5NM5 - chains A and B of the 3 polymer chains in the assembly; structure by X-ray diffraction, 2.05 A resolution.

== Chain A ==
Protein: Tubulin alpha-1B chain
Source organism: Bos taurus
UniProt: P81947 (TBA1B_BOVIN); residues 1-451 here = UniProt positions 1-451
Chain sequence (451 residues; each row starts with the number of its first residue):
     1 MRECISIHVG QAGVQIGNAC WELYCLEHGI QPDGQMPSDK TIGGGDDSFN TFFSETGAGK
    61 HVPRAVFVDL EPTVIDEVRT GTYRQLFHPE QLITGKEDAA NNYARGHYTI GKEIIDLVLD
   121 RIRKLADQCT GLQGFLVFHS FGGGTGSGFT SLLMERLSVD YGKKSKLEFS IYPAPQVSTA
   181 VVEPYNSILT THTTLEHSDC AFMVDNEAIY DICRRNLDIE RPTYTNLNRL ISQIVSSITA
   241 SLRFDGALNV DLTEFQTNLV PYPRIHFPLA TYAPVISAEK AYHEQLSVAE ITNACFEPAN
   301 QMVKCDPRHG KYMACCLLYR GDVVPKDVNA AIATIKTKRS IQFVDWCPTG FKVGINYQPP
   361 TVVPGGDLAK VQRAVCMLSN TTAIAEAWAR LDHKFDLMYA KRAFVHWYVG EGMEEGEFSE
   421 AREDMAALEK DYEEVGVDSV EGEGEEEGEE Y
Disordered / not traced: 39-46, 281-282, 338-340, 436-451
Ligand contacts:
  - GTP (guanosine-5'-triphosphate): V9, G10, Q11, A12, Q15, I16, D69, D98, A99, A100, N101, S140, G142, G143, G144, T145, G146, I171, P173, V177, S178, T179, E183, N206, Y224, L227, N228, I231
  - colchicine (LOC; N-[(7S)-1,2,3,10-tetramethoxy-9-oxo-6,7-dihydro-5H-benzo[d]heptalen-7-yl]ethanamide): S178, T179, A180, V181

== Chain B ==
Protein: Tubulin beta-2B chain
Source organism: Bos taurus
UniProt: Q6B856 (TBB2B_BOVIN); the author numbering skips numbers that UniProt does not, so the offset changes along the chain: 1-42 = UniProt 1-42; 45-360 = UniProt 43-358; 369-455 = UniProt 359-445
Chain sequence (445 residues; row label = number of the first residue in the row; note: 10 numbers in that range are skipped by the numbering (no residue carries them; nothing is unmodelled there)):
     1 MREIVHIQAG QCGNQIGAKF WEVISDEHGI DPTGSYHGDS DL
    45 QLERINVYYN EATGNKYVPR AILVDLEPGT MDSVRSGPFG QIFRPDNFVF GQSGAGNNWA
   105 KGHYTEGAEL VDSVLDVVRK ESESCDCLQG FQLTHSLGGG TGSGMGTLLI SKIREEYPDR
   165 IMNTFSVMPS PKVSDTVVEP YNATLSVHQL VENTDETYCI DNEALYDICF RTLKLTTPTY
   225 GDLNHLVSAT MSGVTTCLRF PGQLNADLRK LAVNMVPFPR LHFFMPGFAP LTSRGSQQYR
   285 ALTVPELTQQ MFDSKNMMAA CDPRHGRYLT VAAIFRGRMS MKEVDEQMLN VQNKNSSYFV
   345 EWIPNNVKTA VCDIPP
   369 RGLKMSATFI GNSTAIQELF KRISEQFTAM FRRKAFLHWY TGEGMDEMEF TEAESNMNDL
   429 VSEYQQYQDA TADEQGEFEE EEGEDEA
Disordered / not traced: 1, 56-60, 278-285, 442-455
Ligand contacts:
  - GDP (guanosine-5'-diphosphate): A9, G10, Q11, C12, Q15, I16, D69, N101, S140, G142, G143, G144, T145, G146, S147, V171, P173, V177, S178, E183, N206, L209, Y224, L227, N228
  - colchicine (LOC; N-[(7S)-1,2,3,10-tetramethoxy-9-oxo-6,7-dihydro-5H-benzo[d]heptalen-7-yl]ethanamide): V238, C241, L242, L248, A250, D251, K254, L255, N258, M259, T314, V315, A316, I318, N350, V351, K352, T353, A354, I378
Curated features (UniProtKB/Swiss-Prot):
  - motif: M1 to I4 (MREI motif)
  - binding site (GTP): Q11, E71, S140, G144, T145, G146, N206, N228
  - binding site (Mg(2+)): E71
  - modified residue: S40 (Phosphoserine), T57 (Phosphothreonine), K60 (N6-acetyllysine), S174 (Phosphoserine), T287 (Phosphothreonine), T292 (Phosphothreonine), R320 (Omega-N-methylarginine), E448 (5-glutamyl polyglutamate)
  - cross-link (Glycyl lysine isopeptide (Lys-Gly)): K60 (interchain with G-Cter in ubiquitin), K326 (interchain with G-Cter in ubiquitin)

== Interface between chain A and chain B ==
Residue-residue contacts (52; chain A residue first):
  Q11(A) - N249(B)  hydrogen bond
  E71(A) - N249(B)  hydrogen bond
  V74(A) - N249(B)
  K96(A) - D130(B)  salt bridge
  K96(A) - C131(B)
  E97(A) - C131(B)
  E97(A) - R164(B)  salt bridge
  E97(A) - R253(B)  salt bridge
  D98(A) - K254(B)  salt bridge
  A100(A) - R253(B)
  A100(A) - K254(B)
  A100(A) - V257(B)
  N101(A) - K254(B)
  N101(A) - N258(B)
  R105(A) - D163(B)  salt bridge
  R105(A) - R253(B)
  P175(A) - N349(B)
  T179(A) - K352(B)  hydrogen bond (backbone-side chain)
  A180(A) - N258(B)
  V181(A) - N258(B)  hydrogen bond (backbone-side chain)
  V181(A) - N349(B)
  V181(A) - N350(B)
  V182(A) - N258(B)
  R214(A) - K326(B)
  R221(A) - M325(B)
  R221(A) - D329(B)  salt bridge
  K394(A) - P348(B)
  K394(A) - N349(B)  hydrogen bond
  L397(A) - W346(B)
  L397(A) - A440(B)  hydrophobic
  M398(A) - W346(B)
  M398(A) - P348(B)
  K401(A) - F262(B)
  K401(A) - W346(B)
  K401(A) - T439(B)  hydrogen bond (side chain-backbone)
  K401(A) - A440(B)
  K401(A) - D441(B)  salt bridge
  R402(A) - F262(B)
  A403(A) - P261(B)
  A403(A) - F262(B)  hydrophobic
  F404(A) - V257(B)
  F404(A) - N258(B)
  F404(A) - V260(B)
  F404(A) - P261(B)  hydrogen bond (backbone-backbone)
  F404(A) - I347(B)  hydrophobic
  H406(A) - V260(B)
  H406(A) - P261(B)
  H406(A) - F262(B)
  H406(A) - P263(B)
  W407(A) - A256(B)
  W407(A) - V257(B)
  W407(A) - V260(B)  hydrogen bond (side chain-backbone)
Other interface residues (no listed pair), chain A (30 interface residues in all): T73, Y210, T223, Y224, E411
Other interface residues (no listed pair), chain B (33 interface residues in all): R48, L132, Q247, D251, T314, E345, A438

== In short ==
30 residues of chain A face 33 of chain B across their interface, with 8 hydrogen bonds and 7 salt bridges.
Polar contacts include K96(A)-D130(B), E97(A)-R164(B) and E97(A)-R253(B). Colchicine is bound between chain A
and chain B. Bound to chain A: GTP.
Here chain A is Tubulin alpha-1B chain and chain B is Tubulin beta-2B chain, both from Bos taurus. Entry 5NM5
(Tubulin Darpin room-temperature structure in complex with Colchicine) was determined by X-ray diffraction
together with 5NQT, 5NQU and 5O5W from the same study.
